PDB entry 8QN8 | electron microscopy, 3.14 A resolution | chains A and C of the 8 polymer chains in the assembly

Chain A:
Protein: DNA-directed RNA polymerase subunit alpha
From: Mycolicibacterium smegmatis MC2 155
Notes: EC 2.7.7.6
Reference sequence: A0QSL8 (RPOA_MYCS2); residue numbers follow UniProt; this construct covers 1-350
Amino-acid sequence (350 residues; each row starts with the number of its first residue):
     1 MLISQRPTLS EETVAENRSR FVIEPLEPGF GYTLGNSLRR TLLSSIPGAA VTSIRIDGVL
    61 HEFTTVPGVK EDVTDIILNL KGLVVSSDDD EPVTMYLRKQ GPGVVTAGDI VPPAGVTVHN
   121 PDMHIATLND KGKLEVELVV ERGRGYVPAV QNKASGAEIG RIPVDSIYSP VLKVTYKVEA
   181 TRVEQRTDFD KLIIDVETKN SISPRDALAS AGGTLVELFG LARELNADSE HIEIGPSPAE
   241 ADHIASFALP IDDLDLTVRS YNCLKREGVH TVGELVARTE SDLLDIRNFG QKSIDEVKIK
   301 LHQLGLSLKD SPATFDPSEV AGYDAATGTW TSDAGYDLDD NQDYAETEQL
Disordered / not traced: 227-350

Chain C:
Protein: DNA-directed RNA polymerase subunit beta
From: Mycolicibacterium smegmatis MC2 155
Notes: EC 2.7.7.6
Reference sequence: P60281 (RPOB_MYCS2); residue numbers follow UniProt; this construct covers 1-1169
Amino-acid sequence (1169 residues; each row starts with the number of its first residue):
     1 MLEGCILAVS SQSKSNAITN NSVPGAPNRV SFAKLREPLE VPGLLDVQTD SFEWLVGSDR
    61 WRQAAIDRGE ENPVGGLEEV LAELSPIEDF SGSMSLSFSD PRFDEVKASV DECKDKDMTY
   121 AAPLFVTAEF INNNTGEIKS QTVFMGDFPM MTEKGTFIIN GTERVVVSQL VRSPGVYFDE
   181 TIDKSTEKTL HSVKVIPGRG AWLEFDVDKR DTVGVRIDRK RRQPVTVLLK ALGWTNEQIV
   241 ERFGFSEIMM GTLEKDTTSG TDEALLDIYR KLRPGEPPTK ESAQTLLENL FFKEKRYDLA
   301 RVGRYKVNKK LGLNAGKPIT SSTLTEEDVV ATIEYLVRLH EGQTSMTVPG GVEVPVEVDD
   361 IDHFGNRRLR TVGELIQNQI RVGLSRMERV VRERMTTQDV EAITPQTLIN IRPVVAAIKE
   421 FFGTSQLSQF MDQNNPLSGL THKRRLSALG PGGLSRERAG LEVRDVHPSH YGRMCPIETP
   481 EGPNIGLIGS LSVYARVNPF GFIETPYRKV ENGVVTDQID YLTADEEDRH VVAQANSPTD
   541 ENGRFTEDRV MVRKKGGEVE FVSADQVDYM DVSPRQMVSV ATAMIPFLEH DDANRALMGA
   601 NMQRQAVPLV RSEAPLVGTG MELRAAIDAG DVVVADKTGV IEEVSADYIT VMADDGTRQS
   661 YRLRKFARSN HGTCANQRPI VDAGQRVEAG QVIADGPCTQ NGEMALGKNL LVAIMPWEGH
   721 NYEDAIILSN RLVEEDVLTS IHIEEHEIDA RDTKLGAEEI TRDIPNVSDE VLADLDERGI
   781 VRIGAEVRDG DILVGKVTPK GETELTPEER LLRAIFGEKA REVRDTSLKV PHGESGKVIG
   841 IRVFSREDDD ELPAGVNELV RVYVAQKRKI SDGDKLAGRH GNKGVIGKIL PVEDMPFLPD
   901 GTPVDIILNT HGVPRRMNIG QILETHLGWV AKAGWNIDVA AGVPDWASKL PEELYSAPAD
   961 STVATPVFDG AQEGELAGLL GSTLPNRDGE VMVDADGKST LFDGRSGEPF PYPVTVGYMY
  1021 ILKLHHLVDD KIHARSTGPY SMITQQPLGG KAQFGGQRFG EMECWAMQAY GAAYTLQELL
  1081 TIKSDDTVGR VKVYEAIVKG ENIPEPGIPE SFKVLLKELQ SLCLNVEVLS SDGAAIEMRD
  1141 GDDEDLERAA ANLGINLSRN ESASVEDLA
Disordered / not traced: 1-21, 801-821, 1132-1169
UniProt features mapped onto this chain:
  - mutagenesis: Q429 (Q429K/L: Rifampicin (Rif) resistant), D432 (D432V: Rifampicin (Rif) resistant; D432Y: Rifampicin (Rif) resistant; RbpA no longer rescues transcription in the presence of Rif. Decreased affinity for Rif, no change in affinity for RbpA), H442 (H442D/L/P/R/Y: Rifampicin (Rif) resistant), R445 (R445L/P: Rifampicin (Rif) resistant), S447 (S447L/P/W: Rifampicin (Rif) resistant; RbpA no longer rescues transcription in the presence of Rif, decreased affinity for Rif, no change in affinity for RbpA; tested in the Leu mutation), L449 (L449P: Rifampicin (Rif) resistant)

How chain A and chain C interact:
Pairs across the interface (72):
  R18(A) - R987(C)
  R18(A) - D988(C)  salt bridge
  Y32(A) - F1002(C)  hydrophobic
  Y32(A) - G1007(C)
  Y32(A) - E1008(C)
  Y32(A) - P1009(C)
  T33(A) - E1008(C)
  N36(A) - D1003(C)
  N36(A) - G1004(C)  hydrogen bond (side chain-backbone)
  N36(A) - R1005(C)  hydrogen bond (side chain-backbone)
  N36(A) - S1006(C)
  N36(A) - G1007(C)
  R39(A) - F897(C)
  R39(A) - G901(C)  hydrogen bond (side chain-backbone)
  R40(A) - E893(C)  hydrogen bond (side chain-backbone)
  R40(A) - D894(C)  salt bridge
  R40(A) - G1004(C)  hydrogen bond (side chain-backbone)
  R40(A) - R1005(C)
  S44(A) - E893(C)
  L60(A) - I783(C)
  L60(A) - G784(C)
  H61(A) - I783(C)
  H61(A) - G784(C)
  H61(A) - V838(C)
  H61(A) - I839(C)
  E62(A) - K867(C)
  F63(A) - F666(C)
  F63(A) - I741(C)  hydrophobic
  F63(A) - I839(C)  hydrophobic
  F63(A) - A865(C)  hydrophobic
  F63(A) - K867(C)
  T64(A) - F666(C)
  T65(A) - A646(C)
  T65(A) - D647(C)  hydrogen bond
  T65(A) - K665(C)
  G68(A) - S645(C)
  V69(A) - S645(C)
  V69(A) - A646(C)  hydrogen bond (backbone-backbone)
  K70(A) - A646(C)
  K70(A) - V681(C)
  D72(A) - K665(C)  salt bridge
  D72(A) - F666(C)
  D72(A) - N676(C)  hydrogen bond
  T74(A) - F666(C)
  D75(A) - R611(C)  salt bridge
  L78(A) - R611(C)
  N79(A) - R611(C)
  N129(A) - E643(C)
  N129(A) - V644(C)  hydrogen bond (side chain-backbone)
  K131(A) - E643(C)
  Y146(A) - E734(C)
  Y146(A) - K869(C)  hydrogen bond
  Q151(A) - E786(C)
  N152(A) - E786(C)  hydrogen bond (backbone-side chain)
  K153(A) - E786(C)  hydrogen bond (backbone-side chain)
  K153(A) - R788(C)
  K153(A) - D791(C)  salt bridge
  I159(A) - I783(C)
  I159(A) - G784(C)
  I159(A) - A785(C)  hydrophobic
  D165(A) - K869(C)  salt bridge
  I167(A) - E734(C)
  K173(A) - D900(C)
  K173(A) - T902(C)  hydrogen bond
  V174(A) - G901(C)
  T175(A) - F897(C)
  T175(A) - P899(C)  hydrogen bond (side chain-backbone)
  T175(A) - D900(C)
  T175(A) - G901(C)  hydrogen bond (side chain-backbone)
  Y176(A) - F897(C)  hydrophobic
  Y176(A) - G1007(C)  hydrogen bond (side chain-backbone)
  E197(A) - R987(C)  salt bridge
Other interface residues (no listed pair), chain A (39 interface residues in all): L43, E71, R161, K177
Other interface residues (no listed pair), chain C (50 interface residues in all): V610, Y648, P679, V733, E735, D736, K837, L898, P903, E990

Overview:
39 residues of chain A face 50 of chain C across their interface; the contacts include 16 hydrogen bonds and 7
salt bridges. Among the polar pairs are R18(A)-D988(C), R40(A)-D894(C) and D72(A)-K665(C). From UniProt: 6
mutagenesis sites on chain C.
Here chain A is DNA-directed RNA polymerase subunit alpha and chain C is DNA-directed RNA polymerase subunit
beta, both from Mycolicibacterium smegmatis MC2 155. Entry 8QN8 (Mycobacterium smegmatis RNA polymerase in
complex with HelD, SigA and RbpA in State II) was determined by electron microscopy (same publication as 8Q3I,
8QTI, 8QU6, 8R2M, 8R3M, 8R6P and 8R6R).
